4OGQ - chains B and C of the 8 polymer chains in the assembly; structure by X-ray diffraction, 2.50 A resolution.

# Chain B
Molecule: Cytochrome b6-f complex subunit 4
Organism: Nostoc sp
UniProtKB: Q93SX1 (PETD_NOSS1); residue numbers follow UniProt; this construct covers 1-160
Amino-acid sequence (160 residues; numbered 1 to 160; the number before each row is that of its first residue):
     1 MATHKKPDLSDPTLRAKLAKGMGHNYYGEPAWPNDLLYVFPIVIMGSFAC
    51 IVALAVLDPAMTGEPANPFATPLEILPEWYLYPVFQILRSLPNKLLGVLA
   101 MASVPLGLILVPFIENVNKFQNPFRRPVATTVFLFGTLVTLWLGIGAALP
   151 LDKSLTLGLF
Disordered / not traced: 1
Ligand contacts:
  - 2WA ((1S,8E)-1-{[(2S)-1-hydroxy-3-{[(1S)-1-hydroxypentadecyl]oxy}propan-2-yl]oxy}heptadec-8-en-1-ol): Trp79, Tyr82, Pro83, Thr137, Thr140, Leu141, Gly144, Ile145, Ala148, Leu149
  - 3WM ((1S,8E,1'R,8'Z)-1,1'-{[(2S)-3-hydroxypropane-1,2-diyl]bis(oxy)}bisoctadec-8-en-1-ol): Ser47, Cys50, Ile51
  - phosphatidic acid (7PH; (1R)-2-(dodecanoyloxy)-1-[(phosphonooxy)methyl]ethyl tetradecanoate), molecule 1: Phe48, Val52, Val56
  - phosphatidic acid (7PH), molecule 2: Ile109, Leu110, Phe113
  - phosphatidic acid (7PH), molecule 3: Pro123, Phe124, Pro127, Thr130, Thr131, Leu134, Phe135, Leu138, Leu141
  - Octadecane (8K6): Leu36, Phe40, Pro41, Ile44, Met45, Phe48
  - beta-carotene (BCR): Val43, Gly46, Ser47
  - chlorophyll a (CLA): Tyr80, Leu81, Pro83, Val84, Ile87, Met101, Ala102, Val104, Pro105, Leu106, Leu108, Ile109, Val111, Ala129, Val132, Phe133, Phe135, Gly136, Val139, Thr140, Leu143
  - heme c (HEC): Asn25, Val39, Phe40, Val43, Ile44
  - dioleoyl-phosphatidylcholine (OPC; (7R,17E)-4-hydroxy-N,N,N,7-tetramethyl-7-[(8E)-octadec-8-enoyloxy]-10-oxo-3,5,9-trioxa-4-phosphaheptacos-17-en-1-aminium 4-oxide): Ile87, Ala100, Ser103, Val104, Gly107, Leu108, Val111, Ile114, Glu115, Val117, Asn118, Phe120, Arg125, Arg126, Pro127, Val128, Ala129, Val132, Leu143

# Chain C
Molecule: Apocytochrome f
Organism: Nostoc sp
UniProtKB: Q93SW9 (CYF_NOSS1); residues -43 to 289 here correspond to UniProt positions 1-333 (UniProt number = residue number + 44)
Amino-acid sequence (333 residues; each row starts with the number of its first residue; numbers below 1 keep their minus sign (Met-43 is residue -43)):
   -43 MRNACTRARLTRTARAMVKTLFIAIASVTFFFTSDLALPQSAAAYPFWAQ
     7 QTYPETPREPTGRIVCANCHLAAKPTEVEVPQSVLPDTVFKAVVKIPYDT
    57 SVQQVGADGSKVGLNVGAVLMLPEGFKIAPEDRIPEELKEEIGDVYFQPY
   107 GEDKDNIVIVGPLPGEQYQEIVFPVLSPNPANDKNIHFGKYSVHVGGNRG
   157 RGQVYPTGEKSNNNLYSAAATGTISKIAKQEGEDGSVKYLVDIKTESGEV
   207 VSDTIPAGPELIVSEGQAVTAGDALTNNPNVGGFGQLDAEIVLQDANRVG
   257 WLIAFVALVMLAQVMLVLKKKQVEKVQAAEMNF
Disordered / not traced: -43 to 0, 200-207
Covalently attached groups: heme c (HEC) linked to Cys22, Cys25
Metal / ion sites: heme c Fe: Tyr1, His26
Ligand contacts:
  - phosphatidic acid (7PH; (1R)-2-(dodecanoyloxy)-1-[(phosphonooxy)methyl]ethyl tetradecanoate), molecule 1: Asp251, Asn253, Arg254, Trp257, Leu258, Phe261
  - phosphatidic acid (7PH), molecule 2: Ala252, Asn253, Gly256, Trp257, Ile259, Ala260, Ala263
  - heme c (HEC): Tyr1, Pro2, Trp4, Ala5, Thr8, Tyr9, Val21, His26, Gln60, Ala63, Gly69, Leu70, Asn71, Val72, Gly73, Ala74, Val75, Pro118, Asn154, Gly156, Arg157, Gly158, Gln159, Val160, Tyr161, Pro162
Swiss-Prot annotation at these positions:
  - binding site (heme): Tyr1, Cys22, Cys25, His26

# How chain B and chain C interact
Pairs across the interface - 46 pairs, chain B then chain C:
  Ala2(B) with Glu280(C)
  Thr3(B) with Gln283(C), hydrogen bond; Phe289(C)
  His4(B) with Phe289(C)
  Glu29(B) with Lys276(C), salt bridge
  Pro30(B) with Phe289(C), hydrophobic
  Asn34(B) with Lys276(C), hydrogen bond (backbone-side chain); Gln283(C), hydrogen bond
  Tyr38(B) with Leu272(C); Lys275(C); Lys276(C); Val279(C)
  Val39(B) with Lys276(C)
  Pro41(B) with Leu272(C), hydrophobic
  Ile42(B) with Gln269(C), hydrogen bond (backbone-side chain); Leu272(C), hydrophobic; Val273(C), hydrophobic
  Met45(B) with Val265(C); Ala268(C), hydrophobic; Gln269(C); Leu272(C), hydrophobic
  Gly46(B) with Gln269(C)
  Phe48(B) with Phe261(C), hydrophobic
  Val52(B) with Leu258(C), hydrophobic
  Ala53(B) with Leu258(C), hydrophobic
  Val56(B) with Gln250(C), hydrogen bond (backbone-side chain)
  Leu57(B) with Gln38(C), hydrogen bond (backbone-side chain); Gln250(C); Leu258(C), hydrophobic
  Asp58(B) with Gln38(C); Lys146(C), salt bridge
  Pro59(B) with Lys146(C); Val248(C)
  Met61(B) with Lys146(C); Ser148(C); Glu246(C)
  Glu64(B) with Arg14(C), salt bridge
  Asn67(B) with Pro16(C)
  Ala70(B) with Pro16(C), hydrophobic; Thr17(C)
  Thr71(B) with Thr17(C)
  Pro72(B) with Thr17(C)
  Leu73(B) with Thr17(C), hydrogen bond (backbone-backbone); Gly18(C); Arg19(C); Gln242(C)
Other interface residues (no listed pair), chain B (34 interface residues in all): Lys5, Pro33, Asp35, Leu37, Ala49, Ala60, Thr62, Glu74
Other interface residues (no listed pair), chain C (30 interface residues in all): Gly145, Tyr147, Asp244, Arg254, Val255

# In short
34 residues of chain B face 30 of chain C across their interface; the contacts include 7 hydrogen bonds and 3
salt bridges. Among the polar pairs are Glu29(B)-Lys276(C), Asp58(B)-Lys146(C) and Glu64(B)-Arg14(C).
Here chain B is Cytochrome b6-f complex subunit 4 and chain C is Apocytochrome f, both from Nostoc sp. Entry
4OGQ (Internal Lipid Architecture of the Hetero-Oligomeric Cytochrome b6f Complex) was determined by X-ray
diffraction.
